Entry 2PE7 (X-ray diffraction, 1.46 A resolution); this record covers chain A.

== Chain A ==
Protein: Preprothaumatin I
Source organism: Thaumatococcus daniellii
UniProtKB: A1IIJ1 (A1IIJ1_THADA); residues 1-207 here correspond to UniProt positions 23-229 (UniProt number = residue number + 22)
Sequence (207 residues; each row starts with the number of its first residue):
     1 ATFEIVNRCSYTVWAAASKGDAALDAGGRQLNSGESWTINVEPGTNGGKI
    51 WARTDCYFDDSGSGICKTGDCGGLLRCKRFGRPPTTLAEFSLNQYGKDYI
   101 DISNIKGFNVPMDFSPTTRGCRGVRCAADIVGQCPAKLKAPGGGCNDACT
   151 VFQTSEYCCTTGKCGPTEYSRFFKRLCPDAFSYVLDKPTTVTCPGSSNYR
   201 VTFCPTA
Disulfide bonds: C9-C204, C56-C66, C71-C77, C121-C193, C126-C177, C134-C145, C149-C158, C159-C164

== Overview ==
Chain A is Preprothaumatin I (Thaumatococcus daniellii); the structure, Thaumatin from Thaumatococcus Danielli
in complex with tris-dipicolinate Europium, was determined by X-ray diffraction, deposited together with 3LGR,
2PES and 2PC2.
